Entry 1B49 (X-ray diffraction, 2.30 A resolution); this record covers chains A and C.

[Chain A (and C)]
Molecule: Protein (deoxycytidylate hydroxymethylase)
Source organism: Enterobacteria phage T4
Notes: EC 2.1.2.8; chain C of this document is another copy of the same molecule, construct and numbering; everything in this record applies to it too
Reference sequence: P08773 (DCHM_BPT4); numbering as in UniProt (aligned over 1-246)
Chain sequence (246 residues; numbered 1 to 246; the number before each row is that of its first residue):
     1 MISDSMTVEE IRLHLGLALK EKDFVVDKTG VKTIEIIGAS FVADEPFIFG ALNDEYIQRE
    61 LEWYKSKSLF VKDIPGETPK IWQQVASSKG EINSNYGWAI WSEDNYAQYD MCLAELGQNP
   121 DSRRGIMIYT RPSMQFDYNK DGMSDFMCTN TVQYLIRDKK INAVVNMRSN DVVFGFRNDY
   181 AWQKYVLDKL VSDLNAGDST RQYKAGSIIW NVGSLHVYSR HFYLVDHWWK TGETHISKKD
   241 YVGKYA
Not modelled in the structure: 242-246
Curated features (UniProtKB/Swiss-Prot):
  - active site: Cys148

[How chain A and chain C interact]
Residue-residue contacts - 95 pairs, chain A then chain C:
  Met1(A) - His14(C)
  Met1(A) - Asp23(C)  hydrogen bond (backbone-side chain)
  Met1(A) - Glu35(C)  hydrogen bond (backbone-backbone)
  Met1(A) - Ile36(C)
  Met1(A) - Ile37(C)  hydrogen bond (backbone-backbone)
  Ile2(A) - Ile37(C)
  Ser3(A) - Met6(C)
  Ser3(A) - Ile36(C)
  Ser3(A) - Ile37(C)  hydrogen bond (backbone-backbone)
  Ser3(A) - Gly38(C)
  Met6(A) - Ser3(C)
  His14(A) - Met1(C)
  Asp23(A) - Met1(C)  hydrogen bond (side chain-backbone)
  Val25(A) - Arg157(C)
  Val26(A) - Asp121(C)
  Asp27(A) - Arg123(C)  salt bridge
  Lys28(A) - Arg124(C)
  Glu35(A) - Met1(C)  hydrogen bond (backbone-backbone)
  Glu35(A) - Arg157(C)  salt bridge
  Ile36(A) - Met1(C)
  Ile36(A) - Ser3(C)
  Ile37(A) - Met1(C)  hydrogen bond (backbone-backbone)
  Ile37(A) - Ile2(C)
  Ile37(A) - Ser3(C)  hydrogen bond (backbone-backbone)
  Ile37(A) - Leu155(C)  hydrophobic
  Gly38(A) - Ser3(C)
  Ser40(A) - Ser40(C)
  Asn105(A) - Pro132(C)
  Tyr106(A) - Pro132(C)  hydrophobic
  Tyr106(A) - Ser133(C)
  Tyr106(A) - Gln135(C)
  Tyr106(A) - Phe136(C)  hydrophobic
  Gln108(A) - Pro132(C)  hydrogen bond (side chain-backbone)
  Gln108(A) - Gln135(C)  hydrogen bond
  Met111(A) - Gln135(C)
  Met111(A) - Phe136(C)  hydrophobic
  Asp121(A) - Val26(C)
  Arg123(A) - Asp27(C)  salt bridge
  Arg123(A) - Arg168(C)  hydrogen bond (backbone-side chain)
  Arg123(A) - Ser169(C)
  Arg123(A) - Ser214(C)
  Arg123(A) - His216(C)
  Arg123(A) - Tyr218(C)  hydrogen bond
  Arg124(A) - Lys28(C)
  Arg124(A) - Tyr138(C)
  Arg124(A) - Ser144(C)  hydrogen bond
  Arg124(A) - Phe146(C)
  Arg124(A) - Arg168(C)
  Ile126(A) - Gln135(C)  hydrogen bond (backbone-side chain)
  Ile126(A) - Phe146(C)  hydrophobic
  Ile126(A) - Asn150(C)
  Ile128(A) - Thr130(C)
  Ile128(A) - Arg131(C)
  Ile128(A) - Pro132(C)
  Thr130(A) - Ile128(C)
  Thr130(A) - Pro132(C)
  Arg131(A) - Ile128(C)
  Arg131(A) - Pro132(C)
  Pro132(A) - Asn105(C)
  Pro132(A) - Tyr106(C)  hydrophobic
  Pro132(A) - Gln108(C)  hydrogen bond (backbone-side chain)
  Pro132(A) - Ile128(C)
  Pro132(A) - Thr130(C)
  Pro132(A) - Arg131(C)
  Ser133(A) - Tyr106(C)
  Gln135(A) - Gln108(C)  hydrogen bond
  Gln135(A) - Met111(C)
  Gln135(A) - Ile126(C)  hydrogen bond (side chain-backbone)
  Phe136(A) - Tyr106(C)  hydrophobic
  Phe136(A) - Met111(C)  hydrophobic
  Tyr138(A) - Arg124(C)
  Ser144(A) - Arg124(C)  hydrogen bond
  Phe146(A) - Arg124(C)
  Phe146(A) - Ile126(C)  hydrophobic
  Asn150(A) - Ile126(C)
  Asn150(A) - Thr151(C)
  Thr151(A) - Asn150(C)
  Thr151(A) - Asn166(C)  hydrogen bond
  Gln153(A) - Arg168(C)  hydrogen bond (side chain-backbone)
  Gln153(A) - Gly213(C)
  Leu155(A) - Ile37(C)  hydrophobic
  Leu155(A) - Gly213(C)
  Arg157(A) - Val25(C)
  Arg157(A) - Glu35(C)  salt bridge
  Asn166(A) - Thr151(C)  hydrogen bond
  Asn166(A) - Asn166(C)
  Arg168(A) - Arg123(C)  hydrogen bond (side chain-backbone)
  Arg168(A) - Arg124(C)
  Arg168(A) - Gln153(C)  hydrogen bond (backbone-side chain)
  Ser169(A) - Arg123(C)  hydrogen bond
  Gly213(A) - Gln153(C)
  Gly213(A) - Leu155(C)
  Ser214(A) - Arg123(C)
  His216(A) - Arg123(C)
  Tyr218(A) - Arg123(C)  hydrogen bond
Interface residues without a listed pair, chain A (54 interface residues in all): Asp4, Ser5, Ala39, Asn119, Met134, Val164, Met167, Ile209, Asn211
Interface residues without a listed pair, chain C (55 interface residues in all): Asp4, Ser5, Thr33, Ala39, Asn119, Met134, Val164, Met167, Ile209, Asn211

[In short]
54 residues of chain A and 55 residues of chain C are in contact; the contacts include 25 hydrogen bonds and 4
salt bridges. Polar pairs include Asp27(A)-Arg123(C), Glu35(A)-Arg157(C) and Met1(A)-Asp23(C). UniProt lists
active-site residue Cys148(A) on chain A.
Chain A and chain C are both Protein (deoxycytidylate hydroxymethylase) (Enterobacteria phage T4); the
structure, Dcmp hydroxymethylase from T4 (phosphate-bound), was determined by X-ray diffraction, deposited
together with 1B5E.
